PDB entry 7E9F | electron microscopy, 4.00 A resolution | chains E and J of the 12 polymer chains in the assembly

== Chain E ==
Molecule: Histone H3
Source organism: Saccharomyces cerevisiae (strain ATCC 204508 / S288c)
UniProtKB: P61830 (H3_YEAST); residues 0-133 here correspond to UniProt positions 1-134 (UniProt number = residue number + 1)
Chain sequence (134 residues; each row starts with the number of its first residue; numbering starts at 0):
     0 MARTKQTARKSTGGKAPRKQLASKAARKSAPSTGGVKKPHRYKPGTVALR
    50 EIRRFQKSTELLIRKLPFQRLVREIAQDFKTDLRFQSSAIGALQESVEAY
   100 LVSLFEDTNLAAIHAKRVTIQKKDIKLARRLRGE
Disordered / not traced: 0-45, 133
Curated features (UniProtKB/Swiss-Prot):
  - modified residue: Lys-4 (N6,N6,N6-trimethyllysine), Lys-9 (N6-acetyllysine), Ser-10 (Phosphoserine), Lys-14 (N6,N6-dimethyllysine), Lys-18 (N6-acetyllysine), Lys-23 (N6-acetyllysine), Lys-27 (N6,N6,N6-trimethyllysine), Lys-36 (N6,N6,N6-trimethyllysine), Lys-37 (N6-acetyllysine), Lys-56 (N6-acetyllysine), Lys-64 (N6-acetyllysine), Lys-79 (N6,N6,N6-trimethyllysine)

== Chain J ==
Molecule: 147-nt DNA strand
Source organism: Escherichia coli
Sequence (147 nucleotides; numbered 1 to 147; the number before each row is that of its first residue):
     1 ACAGGATGTATATATCTGACACGTGCCTGGAGACTAGGGAGTAATCCCCT
    51 TGGCGGTTAAAACGCGGGGGACAGCGCGTACGTGCGTTTAAGCGGTGCTA
   101 GAGCTGTCTACGACCAATTGAGCGGCCTCGGCACCGGGATTCTCCAG
Disordered / not traced: 1-14, 141-147

== How chain E and chain J interact ==
Pairs across the interface (11):
  Val-46(E) / DT83(J)  phosphate contact
  Val-46(E) / DG84(J)  phosphate contact
  Ala-47(E) / DT83(J)  hydrogen bond to the phosphate
  Arg-63(E) / DA91(J)  phosphate contact
  Arg-63(E) / DG92(J)  salt bridge to the phosphate
  Lys-64(E) / DG92(J)  hydrogen bond to the phosphate
  Leu-65(E) / DG92(J)  hydrogen bond to the phosphate
  Pro-66(E) / DA91(J)  phosphate contact
  Arg-69(E) / DA91(J)  salt bridge to the phosphate
  Arg-83(E) / DA100(J)  sugar contact
  Lys-115(E) / DC72(J)  salt bridge to the phosphate
Interface residues without a listed pair, chain E (10 interface residues in all): Asp-81
Interface residues without a listed pair, chain J (8 interface residues in all): DC93, DG101

== Overview ==
10 residues of chain E and 8 residues of chain J are in contact, with 3 hydrogen bonds and 3 salt bridges.
Polar pairs include Ala-47(E)/DT83(J), Lys-64(E)/DG92(J) and Leu-65(E)/DG92(J).
Here chain E is Histone H3 (Saccharomyces cerevisiae (strain ATCC 204508 / S288c)) and chain J is a 147-nt DNA
strand (Escherichia coli). Entry 7E9F (Cryo-EM structure of the 2:1 Orc1 BAH domain in complex with
nucleosome) was determined by electron microscopy.
